9F8D - chain A; structure by X-ray diffraction, 1.14 A resolution.

[Chain A]
Molecule: Monoglyceride lipase
Source organism: Homo sapiens
Notes: EC 3.1.1.23
UniProt: Q99685 (MGLL_HUMAN); residues 1-303 here = UniProt positions 1-303
Sequence (323 residues; numbered -19 to 303; the number before each row is that of its first residue; numbers below 1 keep their minus sign (Met-19 is residue -19)):
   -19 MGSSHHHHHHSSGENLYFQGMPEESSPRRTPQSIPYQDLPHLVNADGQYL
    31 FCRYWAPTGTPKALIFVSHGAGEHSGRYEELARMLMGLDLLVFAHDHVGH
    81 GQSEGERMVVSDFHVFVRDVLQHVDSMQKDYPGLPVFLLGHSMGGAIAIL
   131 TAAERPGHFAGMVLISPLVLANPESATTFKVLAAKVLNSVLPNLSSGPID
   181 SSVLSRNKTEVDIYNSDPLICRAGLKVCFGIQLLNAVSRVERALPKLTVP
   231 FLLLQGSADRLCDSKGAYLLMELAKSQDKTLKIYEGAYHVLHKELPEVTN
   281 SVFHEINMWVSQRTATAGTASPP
Disordered / not traced: -19 to 0, 296-303
Sequence notes: initiating methionine (-19); expression tag (-18 to 0); engineered mutation Ala36 (Lys in Q99685), Ser169 (Leu in Q99685), Ser176 (Leu in Q99685)
Curated features (UniProtKB/Swiss-Prot):
  - active site: Ser122 (Nucleophile), Asp239 (Charge relay system), His269 (Charge relay system)
  - modified residue: Thr10 (Phosphothreonine), Tyr58 (3'-nitrotyrosine)
  - mutagenesis: Tyr194 (Y194F: Does not affect ability to hydrolyze 1- or 2-monoacylglycerol), Cys201 (C201A: Does not affect ability to hydrolyze 1- or 2-monoacylglycerol), Cys208 (C208A: Does not affect ability to hydrolyze 1- or 2-monoacylglycerol), Cys242 (C242A: Reduced 1-monoacylglycerol lipase activity)
Small-molecule neighbours: A1IA1 (6-[4-(5-chloranyl-1H-indol-3-yl)piperidin-1-yl]carbonyl-4H-1,4-benzoxazin-3-one): Gly50, Ala51, Glu53, Arg57, His121, Ser122, Met123, Leu148, Ala151, Ser155, Phe159, Ile179, Leu184, Tyr194, Leu205, Leu213, Leu214, Val217, Leu241, His269, Val270
What the authors report for this chain:
  - catalytic residues: Ser122 (citing earlier work)

[In short]
Ligands of chain A: compound A1IA1. UniProt lists 3 active-site residues and 4 mutagenesis sites. From the
paper: the catalytic residue Ser122.
Chain A is Monoglyceride lipase (Homo sapiens); the structure, Crystal structure of human monoacylglycerol
lipase in complex with compound 7i, was determined by X-ray diffraction, deposited together with 9F8A, 9F8B
and 9F8C.
